PDB entry 7RE0 | electron microscopy, 3.50 A resolution | chains D and E of the 8 polymer chains in the assembly

Chain D:
Molecule: Non-structural protein 8
Source organism: Severe acute respiratory syndrome coronavirus 2
Reference sequence: P0DTD1 (R1AB_SARS2); residues 1-198 here correspond to UniProt positions 3943-4140 (UniProt number = residue number + 3942)
Amino-acid sequence (199 residues; row label = number of the first residue in the row; numbering starts at 0):
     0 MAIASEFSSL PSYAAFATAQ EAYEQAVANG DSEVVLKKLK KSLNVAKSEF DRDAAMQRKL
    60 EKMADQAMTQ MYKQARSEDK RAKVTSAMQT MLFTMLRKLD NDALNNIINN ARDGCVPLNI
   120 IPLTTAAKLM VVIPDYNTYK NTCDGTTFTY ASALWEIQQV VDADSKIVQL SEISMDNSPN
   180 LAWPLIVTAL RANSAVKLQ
Not modelled in the structure: 0-6, 192-198
Differences from the reference sequence: initiating methionine (0)
Curated features (UniProtKB/Swiss-Prot):
  - site: Gln198 (Cleavage)

Chain E:
Molecule: Helicase
Source organism: Severe acute respiratory syndrome coronavirus 2
Notes: EC 3.6.4.12, 3.6.4.13
Reference sequence: P0DTD1 (R1AB_SARS2); residues 1-601 here correspond to UniProt positions 5325-5925 (UniProt number = residue number + 5324)
Amino-acid sequence (605 residues; numbered -3 to 601; the number before each row is that of its first residue; numbers below 1 keep their minus sign (Gly-3 is residue -3)):
    -3 GPHMAVGACV LCNSQTSLRC GACIRRPFLC CKCCYDHVIS TSHKLVLSVN PYVCNAPGCD
    57 VTDVTQLYLG GMSYYCKSHK PPISFPLCAN GQVFGLYKNT CVGSDNVTDF NAIATCDWTN
   117 AGDYILANTC TERLKLFAAE TLKATEETFK LSYGIATVRE VLSDRELHLS WEVGKPRPPL
   177 NRNYVFTGYR VTKNSKVQIG EYTFEKGDYG DAVVYRGTTT YKLNVGDYFV LTSHTVMPLS
   237 APTLVPQEHY VRITGLYPTL NISDEFSSNV ANYQKVGMQK YSTLQGPPGT GKSHFAIGLA
   297 LYYPSARIVY TACSHAAVDA LCEKALKYLP IDKCSRIIPA RARVECFDKF KVNSTLEQYV
   357 FCTVNALPET TADIVVFDEI SMATNYDLSV VNARLRAKHY VYIGDPAQLP APRTLLTKGT
   417 LEPEYFNSVC RLMKTIGPDM FLGTCRRCPA EIVDTVSALV YDNKLKAHKD KSAQCFKMFY
   477 KGVITHDVSS AINRPQIGVV REFLTRNPAW RKAVFISPYN SQNAVASKIL GLPTQTVDSS
   537 QGSEYDYVIF TQTTETAHSC NVNRFNVAIT RAKVGILCIM SDRDLYDKLQ FTSLEIPRRN
   597 VATLQ
Not modelled in the structure: -3 to 0, 591-601
Differences from the reference sequence: expression tag (-3 to 0)
Curated features (UniProtKB/Swiss-Prot):
  - binding site (Zn(2+)): Cys5, Cys8, Cys16, Cys19, Cys26, Cys29, His33, His39, Cys50, Cys55, Cys72, His75
  - binding site (a ribonucleoside 5'-triphosphate): Gly282 to Ser289
  - site: Gln601 (Cleavage)
Metal / ion sites: Zn2+ site 1: Cys5, Cys8, Cys26, Cys29; Zn2+ site 2: Cys16, Cys19, His33, His39; Zn2+ site 3: Cys50, Cys55, Cys72, His75; Mg2+: Ser289 (together with ADP)
Small-molecule neighbours:
  - ADP (adenosine-5'-diphosphate): Glu261, Pro283, Pro284, Gly285, Thr286, Gly287, Lys288, Ser289, His290, Lys320, Arg442, Gly538, Glu540
  - aluminium fluoride (AF3): Pro284, Gly285, Lys288, Ser289, Glu375, Gln404, Arg443, Gln537, Gly538, Arg567

How chain D and chain E interact:
Contacting residue pairs - 17 pairs, chain D then chain E:
  Lys58(D) - Ile79(E)
  Leu59(D) - Ile79(E)  hydrophobic
  Leu59(D) - Ser80(E)
  Leu59(D) - Phe81(E)  hydrophobic
  Met62(D) - Gly67(E)
  Met62(D) - Ile79(E)  hydrophobic
  Gln65(D) - Met68(E)
  Ala66(D) - Leu65(E)  hydrophobic
  Gln69(D) - Met68(E)
  Met70(D) - Ser44(E)  hydrogen bond
  Met70(D) - Val45(E)  hydrophobic
  Met70(D) - Tyr70(E)
  Met70(D) - Leu92(E)  hydrophobic
  Gln73(D) - Val45(E)
  Gln73(D) - Asn46(E)  hydrogen bond
  Glu77(D) - Ala1(E)
  Asp78(D) - Val2(E)
Interface residues without a listed pair, chain D (13 interface residues in all): Met67, Tyr71, Ala74
Interface residues without a listed pair, chain E (15 interface residues in all): Phe90, Tyr93

Summary:
13 residues of chain D face 15 of chain E across their interface; the contacts include 2 hydrogen bonds. Polar
contacts include Met70(D)-Ser44(E) and Gln73(D)-Asn46(E). Chain E binds ADP and aluminium fluoride.
Chain D is Non-structural protein 8 and chain E is Helicase, both from Severe acute respiratory syndrome
coronavirus 2; the structure, SARS-CoV-2 replication-transcription complex bound to nsp13 helicase -
nsp13(2)-RTC - swiveled class, was determined by electron microscopy together with 7RDX, 7RDY, 7RDZ, 7RE1,
7RE2 and 7RE3 from the same study.
